PDB entry 3ORO | X-ray diffraction, 1.90 A resolution | chain A

[Chain A]
Protein: Serine/threonine protein kinase
From: Mycobacterium tuberculosis
Notes: fragment: Kinase domain to 308)
Reference sequence: A5TY84 (A5TY84_MYCTA); numbering as in UniProt (aligned over 1-308)
Chain sequence (311 residues; row label = number of the first residue in the row; numbers below 1 keep their minus sign (Gly-2 is residue -2)):
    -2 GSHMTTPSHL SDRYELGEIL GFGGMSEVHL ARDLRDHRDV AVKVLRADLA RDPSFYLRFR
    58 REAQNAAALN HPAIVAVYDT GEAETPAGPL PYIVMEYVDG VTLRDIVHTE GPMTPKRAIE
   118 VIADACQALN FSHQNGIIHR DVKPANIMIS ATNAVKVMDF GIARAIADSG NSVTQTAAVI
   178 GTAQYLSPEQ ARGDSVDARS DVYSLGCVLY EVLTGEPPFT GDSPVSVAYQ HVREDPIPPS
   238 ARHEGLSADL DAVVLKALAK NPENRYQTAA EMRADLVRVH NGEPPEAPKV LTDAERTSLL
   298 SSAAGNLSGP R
Disordered / not traced: -2 to 8, 165-172, 289-308
Sequence notes: expression tag (-2 to 0); engineered mutation Asp33 (Leu in A5TY84)
Ligand contacts:
  - ATP-gamma-S (AGS; phosphothiophosphoric acid-adenylate ester): Leu17, Gly18, Phe19, Gly20, Gly21, Met22, Ser23, Val25, Ala38, Lys40, Arg55, Val72, Met92, Glu93, Tyr94, Val95, Thr99, Asp138, Lys140, Ala142, Asn143, Met145, Met155, Asp156, Ala175
  - N-cyclohexyltaurine (NHE; 2-[N-cyclohexylamino]ethane sulfonic acid): Ile16, Phe19, Glu24, His26, Arg43, Ala44, Asp45
Swiss-Prot annotation at these positions:
  - active site: Asp138 (Proton acceptor)
  - binding site (ATP): Leu17 to Val25, Lys40
From the paper describing this entry:
  - mutagenesis - R10A, L33D, D76A: decreased catalytic activity on rapamycin
  - mutagenesis - R10A, L33D, D76A, D138N: decreased signaling
  - catalytic residues: Asp138
  - mutagenesis - D138N: abolished catalytic activity
  - post-translational modification sites: Thr171, Thr173 (citing earlier work)
  - post-translational modification sites: Thr294 (proposed by the authors, not directly observed)

[In short]
Chain A binds ATP-gamma-S and N-cyclohexyltaurine. From UniProt: active-site residue Asp138 and 10 ATP-binding
residues. The paper reports the catalytic residue Asp138; R10A, L33D and D76A, among others, reduce signaling.
Chain A is Serine/threonine protein kinase (Mycobacterium tuberculosis); the structure, Mycobacterium
tuberculosis PknB kinase domain L33D mutant (crystal form 4), was determined by X-ray diffraction together
with 3ORI and 3ORM from the same study.
